Entry 8QMR (X-ray diffraction, 2.30 A resolution); this record covers chains A and B.

# Chain A (and B)
Molecule: Succinate semialdehyde dehydrogenase [NAD(P)+] Sad
From: Escherichia coli K-12
Notes: EC 1.2.1.16; chain B of this document is another copy of the same molecule, construct and numbering; everything in this record applies to it too
UniProt: P76149 (SAD_ECOLI); residue numbers follow UniProt; this construct covers 1-462
Sequence (462 residues; each row starts with the number of its first residue):
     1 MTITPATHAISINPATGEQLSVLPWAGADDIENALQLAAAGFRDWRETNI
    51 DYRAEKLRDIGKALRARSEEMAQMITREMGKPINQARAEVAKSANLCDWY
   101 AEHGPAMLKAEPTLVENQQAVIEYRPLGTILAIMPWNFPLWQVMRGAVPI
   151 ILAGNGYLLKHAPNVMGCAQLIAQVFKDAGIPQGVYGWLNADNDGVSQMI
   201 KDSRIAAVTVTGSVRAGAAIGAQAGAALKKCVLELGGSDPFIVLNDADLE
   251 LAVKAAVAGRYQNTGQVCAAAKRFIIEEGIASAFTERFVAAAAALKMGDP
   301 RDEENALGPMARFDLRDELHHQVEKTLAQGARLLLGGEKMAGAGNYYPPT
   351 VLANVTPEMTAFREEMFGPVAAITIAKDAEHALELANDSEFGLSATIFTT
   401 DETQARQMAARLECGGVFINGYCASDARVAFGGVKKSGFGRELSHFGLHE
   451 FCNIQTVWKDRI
Unresolved in the structure: 1-2
Covalently attached groups: 4-oxobutanoic acid (SSN) linked to Cys268
Residues lining bound ligands:
  - NAD (nicotinamide-adenine-dinucleotide): Ile133, Met134, Pro135, Trp136, Asn137, Gln142, Lys160, His161, Ala162, Pro163, Asn193, Val196, Thr211, Gly212, Ser213, Arg215, Ala216, Ala219, Ile220, Glu234, Leu235, Gly236, Arg312, Leu315, Glu365, Phe367
  - 4-oxobutanoic acid (SSN): Lys92, Asn137, Phe138, Trp141, Gln142, Arg145, Glu234, Val267, Ala269, Ser425, Phe431
From the paper describing this entry:
  - binding site for 4-oxobutanoic acid: Cys268
  - mutagenesis - Q262R: unchanged catalytic activity on SSA
  - mutagenesis - Q262R: decreased catalytic activity on D-erythrose
  - mutagenesis - Q262R (17-fold): increased catalytic activity
  - mutagenesis - Q262R: increased catalytic activity on GAP

# How chain A and chain B interact
Contacting residue pairs - 126 pairs, chain A then chain B:
  Arg46(A) with Glu413(B), salt bridge
  Glu47(A) with Arg411(B), salt bridge
  His103(A) with Leu114(B)
  Glu111(A) with His445(B), salt bridge
  Thr113(A) with Arg428(B)
  Leu114(A) with Trp99(B), hydrophobic; His103(B); Arg428(B)
  Val115(A) with Arg428(B)
  Glu116(A) with Arg428(B), salt bridge
  Ala120(A) with Val429(B), hydrophobic
  Ile122(A) with Ala430(B); Phe446(B), hydrophobic
  Arg125(A) with Ala409(B); Ala410(B)
  Leu127(A) with Val434(B), hydrophobic
  Val214(A) with Leu228(B), hydrophobic
  Gly217(A) with Leu228(B)
  Ala218(A) with Gly225(B); Ala226(B); Leu228(B)
  Gly221(A) with Gly225(B)
  Ala222(A) with Ala222(B); Gly225(B); Ala226(B), hydrophobic
  Gly225(A) with Ala218(B); Gly221(B); Ala222(B)
  Ala226(A) with Ala218(B); Ala222(B), hydrophobic
  Leu228(A) with Val214(B), hydrophobic; Gly217(B); Ala218(B); Leu233(B), hydrophobic; Leu235(B), hydrophobic; Phe439(B)
  Lys229(A) with Phe439(B)
  Lys230(A) with Phe439(B)
  Leu233(A) with Leu228(B), hydrophobic
  Leu235(A) with Leu228(B), hydrophobic
  Glu402(A) with Lys459(B), salt bridge
  Arg406(A) with Val457(B); Lys459(B)
  Ala409(A) with Arg125(B); Gln455(B), hydrogen bond (backbone-side chain)
  Ala410(A) with Arg125(B)
  Arg411(A) with Glu47(B), salt bridge
  Leu412(A) with Gln455(B), hydrogen bond (backbone-side chain)
  Glu413(A) with Arg46(B), salt bridge
  Cys414(A) with Asn453(B), hydrogen bond (backbone-side chain); Gln455(B), hydrogen bond (backbone-side chain)
  Gly415(A) with Asn453(B); Ile454(B); Gln455(B); Thr456(B), hydrogen bond (backbone-backbone)
  Gly416(A) with Thr456(B)
  Val417(A) with Gln455(B); Thr456(B), hydrogen bond (backbone-backbone); Val457(B); Trp458(B), hydrogen bond (backbone-backbone)
  Phe418(A) with Trp458(B); Arg461(B)
  Ile419(A) with Trp458(B), hydrogen bond (backbone-backbone); Lys459(B); Asp460(B), hydrogen bond (backbone-backbone)
  Asn420(A) with Asp460(B); Ile462(B)
  Gly421(A) with Arg461(B)
  Tyr422(A) with Arg461(B), hydrogen bond (backbone-side chain)
  Ala424(A) with Arg461(B)
  Asp426(A) with Trp458(B)
  Arg428(A) with Thr113(B); Leu114(B); Val115(B); Glu116(B), salt bridge
  Val429(A) with Val115(B), hydrophobic; Ala120(B), hydrophobic; Thr456(B)
  Ala430(A) with Ile122(B); Ile454(B), hydrophobic; Thr456(B), hydrogen bond (backbone-side chain)
  Val434(A) with Leu127(B), hydrophobic; Asn453(B)
  Lys436(A) with Leu228(B)
  Phe439(A) with Leu228(B); Lys229(B); Lys230(B)
  Arg441(A) with Asn453(B), hydrogen bond; Ile454(B), hydrogen bond (side chain-backbone)
  His445(A) with Glu111(B), salt bridge
  Phe446(A) with Ile122(B), hydrophobic; Ile454(B), hydrophobic
  Asn453(A) with Cys414(B), hydrogen bond (side chain-backbone); Gly415(B); Val434(B); Arg441(B), hydrogen bond
  Ile454(A) with Gly415(B); Ala430(B), hydrophobic; Arg441(B), hydrogen bond (backbone-side chain); Phe446(B), hydrophobic
  Gln455(A) with Ala409(B), hydrogen bond (side chain-backbone); Leu412(B), hydrogen bond (side chain-backbone); Cys414(B), hydrogen bond (side chain-backbone); Gly415(B); Gly416(B); Val417(B)
  Thr456(A) with Gly415(B), hydrogen bond (backbone-backbone); Gly416(B); Val417(B), hydrogen bond (backbone-backbone); Val429(B); Ala430(B), hydrogen bond (side chain-backbone)
  Val457(A) with Arg406(B); Val417(B)
  Trp458(A) with Val417(B), hydrogen bond (backbone-backbone); Phe418(B); Ile419(B), hydrogen bond (backbone-backbone); Asp426(B)
  Lys459(A) with Arg406(B); Ile419(B)
  Asp460(A) with Ile419(B), hydrogen bond (backbone-backbone); Asn420(B)
  Arg461(A) with Phe418(B); Gly421(B); Tyr422(B), hydrogen bond (backbone-backbone); Ala424(B)
  Ile462(A) with Asn420(B)
Other interface residues (no listed pair), chain A (66 interface residues in all): Trp99, Val121, Tyr124, Leu251, Lys435
Other interface residues (no listed pair), chain B (65 interface residues in all): Val121, Tyr124, Leu251, Lys435, Lys436

# Summary
Chain A and chain B form an interface of 66 and 65 residues respectively, with 26 hydrogen bonds and 9 salt
bridges. Polar pairs include Arg46(A)-Glu413(B), Glu47(A)-Arg411(B) and Glu111(A)-His445(B). Ligands of chain
A: NAD. From the paper: a binding site for 4-oxobutanoic acid at Cys268(A); Q262R of chain A reduces catalytic
activity on D-erythrose.
Chain A and chain B are both Succinate semialdehyde dehydrogenase [NAD(P)+] Sad (Escherichia coli K-12); the
structure, Succinic semialdehyde dehydrogenase from E. coli with bound NAD+ and succinic semialdehyde, was
determined by X-ray diffraction, deposited together with 8QMQ, 8QMS and 8QMT.
